PDB entry 3DK0 | X-ray diffraction, 1.87 A resolution | chains A and B

== Chain A (and B) ==
Name: Transthyretin
Organism: Homo sapiens
Notes: chain B of this document is another copy of the same molecule, construct and numbering; everything in this record applies to it too
UniProt: P02766 (TTHY_HUMAN); residues 1-127 here correspond to UniProt positions 21-147 (UniProt number = residue number + 20)
Chain sequence (127 residues; numbered 1 to 127; the number before each row is that of its first residue):
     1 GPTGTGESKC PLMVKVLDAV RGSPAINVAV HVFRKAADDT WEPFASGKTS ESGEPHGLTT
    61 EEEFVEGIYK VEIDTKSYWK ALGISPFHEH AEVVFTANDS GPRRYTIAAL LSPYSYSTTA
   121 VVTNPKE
Disordered / not traced: 1-9, 126-127
Construct notes: engineered mutation P55 (Leu75 in P02766)
UniProt features mapped onto this chain:
  - binding site (L-thyroxine): K15, E54, S117
  - modified residue: C10 (Sulfocysteine), E42 (4-carboxyglutamate), S52 (Phosphoserine)
  - glycosylation: N98 (N-linked (GlcNAc...) asparagine)
What the authors report for this chain:
  - conformationally variable residues (loop rearrangement, order/disorder transition): S52 to P55, E54 to H56
  - disease-associated variants - L55P: decreased stability (from molecular simulation)

== Chain A / chain B interface ==
Residue-residue contacts (36):
  F87(A) with F95(B), hydrophobic; T96(B); Y105(B), hydrophobic; A120(B), hydrophobic
  H88(A) with V93(B); V94(B)
  E89(A) with V94(B), hydrogen bond (backbone-backbone); T96(B), hydrogen bond
  H90(A) with V94(B)
  E92(A) with E92(B); V94(B); Y116(B), hydrogen bond (backbone-side chain)
  V94(A) with H88(B); E89(B), hydrogen bond (backbone-backbone); E92(B)
  F95(A) with F87(B), hydrophobic
  T96(A) with E89(B), hydrogen bond
  Y105(A) with F87(B), hydrophobic
  Y114(A) with T119(B), hydrogen bond (backbone-side chain); A120(B), hydrogen bond (backbone-backbone)
  S115(A) with T118(B), hydrogen bond (side chain-backbone); T119(B), hydrogen bond
  Y116(A) with E92(B), hydrogen bond (side chain-backbone); Y116(B); S117(B), hydrogen bond (backbone-side chain); T118(B), hydrogen bond (backbone-backbone)
  S117(A) with Y116(B); S117(B)
  T118(A) with S115(B), hydrogen bond (backbone-side chain); Y116(B), hydrogen bond (backbone-backbone)
  T119(A) with Y114(B), hydrogen bond (side chain-backbone); S115(B), hydrogen bond
  A120(A) with F87(B), hydrophobic; Y114(B), hydrogen bond (backbone-backbone)
  V122(A) with F87(B), hydrophobic; Y114(B), hydrophobic
Also at the interface, not in a pair above, chain A (21 interface residues in all): I68, K76, V93, I107
Also at the interface, not in a pair above, chain B (21 interface residues in all): I68, K76, H90, I107, V122

== Summary ==
Chain A and chain B each contribute 21 residues to their interface; the contacts include 17 hydrogen bonds.
Polar pairs include E89(A)-T96(B), E92(A)-Y116(B) and Y114(A)-T119(B). From UniProt: 3 L-thyroxine-binding
residues on chain A. The paper reports that L55P of chain A reduces stability; conformational variability at
S52(A) and E54(A).
Chain A and chain B are both Transthyretin (Homo sapiens); the structure, Crystal structure of transthyretin
variant L55P at acidic pH, was determined by X-ray diffraction together with 3DJR, 3DJS, 3DJT, 3DJZ and 3DK2
from the same study.
